Entry 3S1G (X-ray diffraction, 1.82 A resolution); this record covers chain A.

Chain A:
Name: Queuine tRNA-ribosyltransferase
From: Zymomonas mobilis
Notes: EC 2.4.2.29
UniProt: P28720 (TGT_ZYMMO); residue numbers follow UniProt; this construct covers 1-386
Amino-acid sequence (386 residues; each row starts with the number of its first residue):
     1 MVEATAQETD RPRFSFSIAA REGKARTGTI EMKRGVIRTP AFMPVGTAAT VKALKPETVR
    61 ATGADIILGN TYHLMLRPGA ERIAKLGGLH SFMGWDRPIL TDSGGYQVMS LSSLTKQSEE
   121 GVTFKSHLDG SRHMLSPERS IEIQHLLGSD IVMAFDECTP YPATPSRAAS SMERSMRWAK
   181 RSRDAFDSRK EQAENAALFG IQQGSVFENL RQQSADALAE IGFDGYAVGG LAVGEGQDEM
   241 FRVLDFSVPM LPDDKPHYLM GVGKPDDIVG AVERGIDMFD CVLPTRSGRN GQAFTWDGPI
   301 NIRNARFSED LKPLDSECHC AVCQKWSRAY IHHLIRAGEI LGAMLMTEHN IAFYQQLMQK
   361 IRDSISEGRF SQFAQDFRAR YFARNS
Disordered / not traced: 1-10, 109-115, 126-132, 383-386
Construct notes: cloning artifact (312)
Metal / ion sites: Zn2+: Cys-318, Cys-320, Cys-323, His-349
Small-molecule neighbours: ITE (2-(methylamino)-1,7-dihydro-8H-imidazo[4,5-g]quinazolin-8-one): Tyr-106, Asp-156, Cys-158, Ile-201, Gln-203, Gly-229, Gly-230, Leu-231, Ala-232, Val-233, Met-260, Gly-261

In short:
Chain A binds compound ITE. The Zn2+ site is built by Cys-318, Cys-320, Cys-323 and His-349.
Chain A is Queuine tRNA-ribosyltransferase (Zymomonas mobilis); the structure, tRNA-Guanine Transglycosylase
in complex with lin-Benzohypoxanthine Inhibitor, was determined by X-ray diffraction, deposited together with
3TLL, 3SM0 and 3RR4.
